7R7I - chain A; structure by X-ray diffraction, 2.85 A resolution.

[Chain A]
Molecule: Tyrosine-protein phosphatase non-receptor type 11
Source organism: Homo sapiens
Notes: EC 3.1.3.48
UniProt: Q06124 (PTN11_HUMAN); residue numbers follow UniProt; this construct covers 1-530
Sequence (536 residues; numbered -5 to 530; the number before each row is that of its first residue; numbers below 1 keep their minus sign (Gly-5 is residue -5)):
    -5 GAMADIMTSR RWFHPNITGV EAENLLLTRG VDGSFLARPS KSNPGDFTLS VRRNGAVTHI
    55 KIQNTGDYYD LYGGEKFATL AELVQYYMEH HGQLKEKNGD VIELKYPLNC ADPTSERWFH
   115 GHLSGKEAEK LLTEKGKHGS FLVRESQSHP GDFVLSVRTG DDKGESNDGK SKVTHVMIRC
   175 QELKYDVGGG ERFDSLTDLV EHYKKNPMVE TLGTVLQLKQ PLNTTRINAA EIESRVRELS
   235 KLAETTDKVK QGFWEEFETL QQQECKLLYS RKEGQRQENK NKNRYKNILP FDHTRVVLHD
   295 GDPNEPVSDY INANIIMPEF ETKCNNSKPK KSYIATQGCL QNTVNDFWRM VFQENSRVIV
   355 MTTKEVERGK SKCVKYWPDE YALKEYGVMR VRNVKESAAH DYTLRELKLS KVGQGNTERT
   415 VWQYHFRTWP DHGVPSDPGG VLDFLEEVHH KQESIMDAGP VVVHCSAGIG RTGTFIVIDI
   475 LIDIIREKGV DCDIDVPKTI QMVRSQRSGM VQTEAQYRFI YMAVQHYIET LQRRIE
Disordered / not traced: -5 to 3, 155-162, 237-244, 296-301, 313-323, 526-530
Construct notes: expression tag (-5 to 0)
Ligand contacts: 3CW ([3-(4-amino-4-methylpiperidin-1-yl)-6-(2,3-dichlorophenyl)-5-methylpyrazin-2-yl]methanol): Glu110, Arg111, Phe113, His114, Leu216, Asn217, Thr218, Thr219, Glu249, Glu250, Thr253, Leu254, Gln257, Asp489, Pro491, Lys492, Gln495
Swiss-Prot annotation at these positions:
  - active site: Cys459 (Phosphocysteine intermediate)
  - binding site (substrate): Asp425, Cys459 to Arg465, Gln506
  - modified residue: Thr2 (N-acetylthreonine), Tyr62 (Phosphotyrosine), Tyr66 (Phosphotyrosine)
  - natural variant: Thr2 (T2I: In NS1), Thr42 (T42A: In NS1), Asn58 (N58K: In NS1), Thr59 (T59A: In NS1), Gly60 (G60A: In NS1; G60V: In myelodysplastic syndrome), Asp61 (D61G: In NS1; D61N: In NS1; D61V: In JMML; D61Y: In JMML), Tyr62 (Y62D: In NS1), Tyr63 (Y63C: In NS1), Glu69 (E69K: In JMML; E69Q: In NS1), Phe71 (F71K: In acute myeloid leukemia; F71L: In NS1), Ala72 (A72G: In NS1; A72S: In NS1; A72T: In JMML; A72V: In JMML), Thr73 (T73I: In NS1), 25 further natural variant entries in UniProt
  - mutagenesis: Cys459 (C459S: Abolishes phosphatase activity. Enhances interaction with NEDD9)

[Overview]
Bound to chain A: compound 3CW. UniProt lists active-site residue Cys459, 9 substrate-binding residues and one
mutagenesis site.
Chain A is Tyrosine-protein phosphatase non-receptor type 11 (Homo sapiens); the structure, Structure of human
SHP2 in complex with compound 27, was determined by X-ray diffraction, deposited together with 7R75, 7R7D and
7R7L.
